PDB entry 8RBM | electron microscopy, 3.24 A resolution | chains A and D of the 7 polymer chains in the assembly

[Chain A]
Name: Ion-translocating oxidoreductase complex subunit A
From: Azotobacter vinelandii DJ
Notes: EC 7.-.-.-
Reference sequence: C1DMA8 (C1DMA8_AZOVD); numbering as in UniProt (aligned over 1-190)
Sequence (190 residues; numbered 1 to 190; the number before each row is that of its first residue):
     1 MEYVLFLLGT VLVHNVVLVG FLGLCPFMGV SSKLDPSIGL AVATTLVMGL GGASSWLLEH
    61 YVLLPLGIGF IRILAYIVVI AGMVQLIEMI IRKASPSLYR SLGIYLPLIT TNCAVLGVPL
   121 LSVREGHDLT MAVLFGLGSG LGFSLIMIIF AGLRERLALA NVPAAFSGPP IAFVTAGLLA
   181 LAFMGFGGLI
Disordered / not traced: 1
Ion coordination: 2Fe-2S cluster Fe: Cys25, Cys113 (shared with 2 residues of chain E)
Small-molecule neighbours:
  - 2Fe-2S cluster (FES): Gly23, Leu24, Cys25, Pro26, Asn112, Cys113
  - phosphatidylethanolamine (PTY): Pro163, Ala165, Phe166

[Chain D]
Name: Ion-translocating oxidoreductase complex subunit D
From: Azotobacter vinelandii DJ
Notes: EC 7.-.-.-
Reference sequence: C1DMA5 (C1DMA5_AZOVD); numbering as in UniProt (aligned over 1-366)
Sequence (366 residues; row label = number of the first residue in the row):
     1 MSTISVAAGP FAHDRSSVNR IMLDVCLALT PATLFGLVMF GWPAINLWLV TCVSALAIEA
    61 ACLRLLGQPM RRLLDGSALL TGWLLAISLP PWAPWWIGVG GSLFAIGIGK QLYGGIGQNP
   121 FNPAMLARVA LLIAFPLQMT TWALPHPLFS SSAPGFFDSL AITFAGAPLA DGMTGATALG
   181 NLKTELTLNR TAQEILEGGF STISALFGST PGSLGETSEL LLLVGGVWLV LRRIIHWEIP
   241 VAILASVFVM ATLAYLINPE RYAGGLYQLT SGGLILCAFF IATDPVTSPI SRVGRLIFGV
   301 GCGVLIYVIR TWGSFPEAAA FAVLFMNALT PLIDRYWRPR AYGRNVRGKP LVAAKWTSQV
   361 KEVDKV
Disordered / not traced: 1-4, 354-366
Covalent attachments: flavin mononucleotide (FMN) linked to Thr177
Small-molecule neighbours:
  - FMN (flavin mononucleotide), molecule 1: Ser88, Met125, Arg128, Leu132, Trp142, Ala178, Leu179, Gly180, Ser213, Glu216, Gly272, Gly273, Leu276, Cys277, Ile281, Phe315, Pro316, Glu317, Ala318, Ala319, Ala320, Phe321
  - FMN, molecule 2: Leu132, Thr140, Thr184, Phe315, Pro316
  - phosphatidylethanolamine (PTY): Cys62, Leu65, Leu66, Leu103, Phe104, Gly107, Ile108, Leu112
  - riboflavin (RBF): Ile21, Met22, Val25, Ser77, Leu80, Thr81, Leu84, Lys110, Ile116, Gly117, Asn119, Asn122, Pro123, Ala124, Ile235, Phe280, Ile281, Thr283, Asp284, Pro285, Val286

[Interface between chain A and chain D]
Residue-residue contacts - 39 pairs, chain A then chain D:
  Leu34(A) - Arg335(D)
  Leu34(A) - Tyr336(D)
  Ile148(A) - Leu332(D)
  Ile149(A) - Leu329(D)  hydrophobic
  Ile149(A) - Leu332(D)  hydrophobic
  Leu153(A) - Pro120(D)  hydrophobic
  Leu153(A) - Pro331(D)  hydrophobic
  Glu155(A) - Arg335(D)  salt bridge
  Arg156(A) - Pro331(D)
  Arg156(A) - Asp334(D)  salt bridge
  Leu157(A) - Tyr113(D)  hydrophobic
  Leu157(A) - Gln118(D)
  Ala160(A) - Gln118(D)
  Asn161(A) - Gly114(D)
  Asn161(A) - Gln118(D)  hydrogen bond (backbone-side chain)
  Val162(A) - Tyr113(D)
  Pro163(A) - Leu112(D)
  Pro163(A) - Gly114(D)
  Ile171(A) - Leu112(D)
  Ile171(A) - Tyr113(D)  hydrophobic
  Val174(A) - Leu112(D)  hydrophobic
  Val174(A) - Tyr113(D)
  Thr175(A) - Tyr113(D)  hydrogen bond
  Thr175(A) - Phe121(D)
  Leu178(A) - Tyr113(D)
  Leu178(A) - Leu126(D)  hydrophobic
  Leu179(A) - Ala328(D)  hydrophobic
  Leu181(A) - Val129(D)
  Ala182(A) - Leu324(D)  hydrophobic
  Phe183(A) - Phe325(D)  hydrophobic
  Met184(A) - Ile133(D)  hydrophobic
  Gly185(A) - Phe315(D)
  Gly185(A) - Phe321(D)
  Phe186(A) - Phe325(D)  hydrophobic
  Gly187(A) - Ser314(D)
  Gly188(A) - Ser314(D)
  Leu189(A) - Val308(D)  hydrophobic
  Leu189(A) - Trp312(D)
  Leu189(A) - Gly313(D)
Other interface residues (no listed pair), chain A (28 interface residues in all): Ile38, Gly152, Phe166
Other interface residues (no listed pair), chain D (30 interface residues in all): Leu66, Phe104, Ile108, Ala130, Leu305, Ile309

[Overview]
Chain A and chain D form an interface of 28 and 30 residues respectively; the contacts include 2 hydrogen
bonds and 2 salt bridges. Polar contacts include Glu155(A)-Arg335(D), Arg156(A)-Asp334(D) and
Asn161(A)-Gln118(D). Phosphatidylethanolamine is bound between chain A and chain D.
Chain A is Ion-translocating oxidoreductase complex subunit A and chain D is Ion-translocating oxidoreductase
complex subunit D, both from Azotobacter vinelandii DJ; the structure, Cryo-EM structure of the
NADH:ferredoxin oxidoreductase RNF from Azotobacter vinelandii, ferricyanide oxidized, was determined by
electron microscopy together with 8RB8, 8RB9, 8RBQ and 8AHX from the same study.
